4C79 - chain A; structure by X-ray diffraction, 2.60 A resolution.

Chain A:
Name: Smoothened
Source organism: Danio rerio
Notes: fragment: cysteine-rich domain (crd), residues 28-210
UniProtKB: Q90X26 (Q90X26_DANRE); numbering as in UniProt (aligned over 28-210)
Chain sequence (193 residues; row label = number of the first residue in the row):
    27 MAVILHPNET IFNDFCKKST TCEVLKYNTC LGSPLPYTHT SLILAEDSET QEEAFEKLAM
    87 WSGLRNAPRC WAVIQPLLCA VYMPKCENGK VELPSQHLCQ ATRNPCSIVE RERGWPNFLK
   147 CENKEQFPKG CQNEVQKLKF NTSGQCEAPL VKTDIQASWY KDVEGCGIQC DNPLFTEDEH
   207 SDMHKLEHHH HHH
Not modelled in the structure: 27-40, 159-219
Construct notes: expression tag (27, 211-219)
Cystine bridges: Cys42-Cys157, Cys48-Cys112, Cys56-Cys105, Cys96-Cys132, Cys125-Cys147
Ion coordination: Zn2+: His65 (shared with 2 residues of chain B); Na+: Leu68, Ala71, Ser74
Reported in the primary citation:
  - interface residues: Arg139
  - specificity-determining residues: Met86, Trp87, Gly89, Tyr108, Gly140 (by similarity / conservation)

In short:
Leu68, Ala71 and Ser74 form the Na+ site. The paper reports the interface residue Arg139; specificity
determinants Met86, Trp87 and Gly89 among others.
Chain A is Smoothened (Danio rerio); the structure, Crystal structure of the Smoothened CRD, native, was
determined by X-ray diffraction (same publication as 4C7A).
